Entry 7F16 (electron microscopy, 2.80 A resolution); this record covers chains B and N of the 6 polymer chains in the assembly.

[Chain B]
Name: Guanine nucleotide-binding protein G(I)/G(S)/G(T) subunit beta-1
From: Rattus norvegicus
Reference sequence: P54311 (GBB1_RAT); numbering as in UniProt (aligned over 2-340)
Amino-acid sequence (371 residues; each row starts with the number of its first residue; numbers below 1 keep their minus sign (Met-4 is residue -4)):
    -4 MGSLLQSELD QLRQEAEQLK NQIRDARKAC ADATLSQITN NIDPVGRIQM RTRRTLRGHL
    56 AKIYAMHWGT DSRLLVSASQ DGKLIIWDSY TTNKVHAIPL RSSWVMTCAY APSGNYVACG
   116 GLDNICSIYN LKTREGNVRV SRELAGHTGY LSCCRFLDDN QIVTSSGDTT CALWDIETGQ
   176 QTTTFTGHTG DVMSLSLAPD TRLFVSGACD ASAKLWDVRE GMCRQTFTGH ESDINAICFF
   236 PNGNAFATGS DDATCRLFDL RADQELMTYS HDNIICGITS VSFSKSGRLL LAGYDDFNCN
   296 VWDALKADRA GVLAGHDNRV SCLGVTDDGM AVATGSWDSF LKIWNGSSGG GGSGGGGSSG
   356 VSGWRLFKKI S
Disordered / not traced: -4 to 2, 341-366
Differences from the reference sequence: initiating methionine (-4); expression tag (-3 to 1, 341-366)
UniProt features mapped onto this chain:
  - modified residue: Ser2 (N-acetylserine), His266 (Phosphohistidine)

[Chain N]
Name: Nanobody-35
From: Lama glama
Notes: antibody fragment or engineered binder
Amino-acid sequence (140 residues; numbered -1 to 138; the number before each row is that of its first residue; numbers below 1 keep their minus sign (Met-1 is residue -1)):
    -1 MAQVQLQESG GGLVQPGGSL RLSCAASGFT FSNYKMNWVR QAPGKGLEWV SDISQSGASI
    59 SYTGSVKGRF TISRDNAKNT LYLQMNSLKP EDTAVYYCAR CPAPFTRDCF DVTSTTYAYR
   119 GQGTQVTVSS HHHHHHEPEA
Disordered / not traced: -1 to 0, 129-138
Cystine bridges: Cys22-Cys96, Cys99-Cys107

[Chain B / chain N interface]
Contacting residue pairs - 27 pairs, chain B then chain N:
  Arg8(B) with Gln120(N)
  Glu12(B) with Gln120(N)
  Lys15(B) with Gln1(N)
  Arg19(B) with Gln1(N), hydrogen bond; Gln3(N), hydrogen bond
  Thr184(B) with Thr114(N); Ala116(N)
  Cys204(B) with Tyr117(N), hydrogen bond (backbone-side chain)
  Asp205(B) with Tyr117(N)
  Ala206(B) with Tyr117(N), hydrogen bond (backbone-side chain)
  Thr223(B) with Gln1(N), hydrogen bond (backbone-backbone)
  His225(B) with Val2(N)
  Glu226(B) with Val2(N); Phe27(N); Thr28(N), hydrogen bond; Tyr32(N), hydrogen bond; Arg98(N), hydrogen bond (backbone-side chain)
  Ser227(B) with Tyr32(N); Pro100(N), hydrogen bond (side chain-backbone); Ala101(N); Tyr117(N), hydrogen bond (backbone-side chain)
  Asp228(B) with Pro100(N); Tyr117(N), hydrogen bond
  Asp246(B) with Pro102(N)
  Asp247(B) with Tyr32(N); Pro102(N)
  Ile270(B) with Phe103(N), hydrophobic
Interface residues without a listed pair, chain N (16 interface residues in all): Gly26

[In short]
The chain B/chain N interface involves 16 residues from each chain; the contacts include 11 hydrogen bonds.
Polar contacts include Arg19(B)-Gln1(N), Arg19(B)-Gln3(N) and Cys204(B)-Tyr117(N).
Here chain B is Guanine nucleotide-binding protein G(I)/G(S)/G(T) subunit beta-1 (Rattus norvegicus) and chain
N is Nanobody-35 (Lama glama). Entry 7F16 (Cryo-EM structure of parathyroid hormone receptor type 2 in complex
with a tuberoinfundibular peptide of 39 ...) was determined by electron microscopy.
